1US2 - chain A; structure by X-ray diffraction, 1.85 A resolution.

Chain A:
Name: Endo-beta-1,4-xylanase
Source organism: Cellvibrio japonicus
Notes: EC 3.2.1.8; fragment: carbohydrate binding module and catalytic module, residues (86-606)
Reference sequence: Q59675 (Q59675_9GAMM); residues 86-606 here = UniProt positions 86-606
Sequence (530 residues; each row starts with the number of its first residue):
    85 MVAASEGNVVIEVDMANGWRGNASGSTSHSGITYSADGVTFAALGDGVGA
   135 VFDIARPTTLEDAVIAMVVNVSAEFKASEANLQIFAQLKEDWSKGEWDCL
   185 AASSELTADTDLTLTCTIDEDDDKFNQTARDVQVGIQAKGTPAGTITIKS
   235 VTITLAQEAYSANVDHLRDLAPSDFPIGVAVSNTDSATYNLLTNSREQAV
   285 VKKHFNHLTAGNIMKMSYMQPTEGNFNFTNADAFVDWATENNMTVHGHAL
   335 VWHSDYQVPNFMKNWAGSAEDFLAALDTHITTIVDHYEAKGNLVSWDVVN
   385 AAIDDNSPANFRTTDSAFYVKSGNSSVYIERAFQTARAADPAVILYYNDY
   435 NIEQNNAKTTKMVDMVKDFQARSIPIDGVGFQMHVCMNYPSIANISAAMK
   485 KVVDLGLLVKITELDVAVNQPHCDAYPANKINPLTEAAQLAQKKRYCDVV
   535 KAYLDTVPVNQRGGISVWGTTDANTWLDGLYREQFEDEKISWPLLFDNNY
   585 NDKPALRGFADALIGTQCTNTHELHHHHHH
Disordered / not traced: 85-94, 192-193, 240-242, 607-614
Cystine bridges: Cys183-Cys200, Cys470-Cys507, Cys531-Cys602
Sequence notes: expression tag (85, 607-614); engineered mutation Ala385 (Glu in Q59675)
Swiss-Prot annotation at these positions:
  - active site: Glu497 (Nucleophile)
  - binding site (a carbohydrate): Asn106, Gln171, Gln217
  - binding site (substrate): Asn296 to Lys299, His332, Asn384, Trp552

Summary:
Curated annotation (UniProt) lists active-site residue Glu497, 3 carbohydrate-binding residues and 7
substrate-binding residues.
Chain A is Endo-beta-1,4-xylanase (Cellvibrio japonicus); the structure, Xylanase10C (mutant E385A) from
Cellvibrio japonicus in complex with xylopentaose, was determined by X-ray diffraction together with 1US3 from
the same study.
